PDB entry 7DQB | X-ray diffraction, 2.10 A resolution | chains A and B

# Chain A (and B)
Protein: IclR homolog
Organism: Microbacterium hydrocarbonoxydans
Notes: chain B of this document is another copy of the same molecule, construct and numbering; everything in this record applies to it too
Sequence (270 residues; numbered -19 to 250; the number before each row is that of its first residue; numbers below 1 keep their minus sign (Met-19 is residue -19)):
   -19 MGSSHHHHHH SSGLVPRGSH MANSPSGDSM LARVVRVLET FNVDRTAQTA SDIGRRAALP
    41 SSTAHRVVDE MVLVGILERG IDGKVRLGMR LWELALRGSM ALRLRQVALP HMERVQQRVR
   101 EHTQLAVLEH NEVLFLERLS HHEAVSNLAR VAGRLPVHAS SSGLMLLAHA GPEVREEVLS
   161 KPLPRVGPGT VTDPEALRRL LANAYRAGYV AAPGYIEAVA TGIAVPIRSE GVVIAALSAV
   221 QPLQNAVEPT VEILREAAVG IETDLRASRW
Unresolved in the structure: -19 to 8, 249-250
Residues lining bound ligands: P-hydroxybenzoic acid (PHB): Gln104, Ser126, Asn127, Leu128, Ala129, Leu135, Ala139, Ser140, Ser141, Ser142, Ala192, Ile196, Glu197, Ala200, Gly202, Ser218, Val220

# Interface between chain A and chain B
Residue-residue contacts (78; chain A residue first):
  Met10(A) - Ser9(B)  hydrogen bond
  Met10(A) - Leu11(B)
  Leu11(A) - Val14(B)  hydrophobic
  Leu11(A) - Glu50(B)
  Leu11(A) - Val54(B)  hydrophobic
  Leu11(A) - Ile56(B)  hydrophobic
  Val15(A) - Ile56(B)  hydrophobic
  Glu19(A) - Arg70(B)  salt bridge
  Glu19(A) - Leu74(B)
  Glu19(A) - Arg77(B)  hydrogen bond (backbone-side chain)
  Phe21(A) - Arg77(B)  hydrogen bond (backbone-side chain)
  Asn22(A) - Arg77(B)
  Asn22(A) - Gly78(B)
  Val23(A) - Arg77(B)
  Val23(A) - Gly78(B)
  Thr26(A) - Gly78(B)  hydrogen bond (side chain-backbone)
  Thr26(A) - Met80(B)
  Thr26(A) - Arg83(B)  hydrogen bond
  Glu50(A) - Ser9(B)  hydrogen bond
  Glu50(A) - Leu11(B)
  Met51(A) - Leu11(B)  hydrophobic
  Val54(A) - Leu11(B)  hydrophobic
  Leu67(A) - Leu74(B)
  Leu67(A) - Ala75(B)
  Leu67(A) - Arg77(B)
  Met69(A) - Ala81(B)
  Met69(A) - Leu116(B)  hydrophobic
  Arg70(A) - Glu19(B)  salt bridge
  Arg70(A) - Arg134(B)
  Leu71(A) - Ala75(B)  hydrophobic
  Trp72(A) - Leu76(B)
  Trp72(A) - Ala81(B)
  Trp72(A) - Phe115(B)
  Trp72(A) - Leu116(B)  hydrophobic
  Trp72(A) - Ala132(B)
  Glu73(A) - Leu114(B)
  Glu73(A) - Ala132(B)
  Glu73(A) - Arg134(B)  salt bridge
  Leu74(A) - Leu67(B)
  Ala75(A) - Leu67(B)
  Ala75(A) - Leu71(B)  hydrophobic
  Ala75(A) - Ala75(B)  hydrophobic
  Leu76(A) - Trp72(B)
  Leu76(A) - Val131(B)  hydrophobic
  Arg77(A) - Glu19(B)  hydrogen bond (side chain-backbone)
  Arg77(A) - Phe21(B)  hydrogen bond (side chain-backbone)
  Arg77(A) - Asn22(B)
  Arg77(A) - Val23(B)
  Arg77(A) - Leu67(B)
  Arg77(A) - Ala132(B)
  Gly78(A) - Asn22(B)
  Gly78(A) - Val23(B)
  Gly78(A) - Thr26(B)  hydrogen bond (backbone-side chain)
  Met80(A) - Arg66(B)
  Ala81(A) - Met69(B)  hydrophobic
  Ala81(A) - Trp72(B)
  Leu82(A) - Val131(B)  hydrophobic
  Arg83(A) - Thr26(B)
  Arg85(A) - Arg85(B)
  Arg85(A) - Glu117(B)  salt bridge
  Glu93(A) - Glu93(B)
  Leu114(A) - Trp72(B)  hydrophobic
  Leu114(A) - Glu73(B)
  Phe115(A) - Trp72(B)
  Leu116(A) - Met69(B)  hydrophobic
  Leu116(A) - Trp72(B)  hydrophobic
  Glu117(A) - Arg85(B)  salt bridge
  Arg118(A) - Gln86(B)
  Leu119(A) - Leu89(B)  hydrophobic
  Val131(A) - Trp72(B)  hydrophobic
  Val131(A) - Leu82(B)  hydrophobic
  Val131(A) - Gln86(B)
  Ala132(A) - Trp72(B)
  Ala132(A) - Glu73(B)
  Ala132(A) - Leu76(B)  hydrophobic
  Ala132(A) - Arg77(B)
  Arg134(A) - Arg70(B)
  Arg134(A) - Glu73(B)  salt bridge
Also at the interface, not in a pair above, chain A (46 interface residues in all): Val14, Leu18, Ile56, Arg66, Ser79, Gln86, Leu89, Val107, Glu109
Also at the interface, not in a pair above, chain B (46 interface residues in all): Met10, Val15, Leu18, Met51, Ser79, Val107, Glu109, Leu119

# Overview
The chain A/chain B interface involves 46 residues from each chain, with 9 hydrogen bonds and 6 salt bridges.
Polar contacts include Glu19(A)-Arg70(B), Glu73(A)-Arg134(B) and Arg85(A)-Glu117(B). Bound to chain A:
P-hydroxybenzoic acid.
Chain A and chain B are both IclR homolog (Microbacterium hydrocarbonoxydans); the structure, Crystal
structure of an IclR homolog complexed with 4-hydroxybenzoate from Microbacterium hydrocarbonoxydans in
P212121 form, was determined by X-ray diffraction, deposited together with 7CUO.
